8YD7 - chains L and A of the 10 polymer chains in the assembly; structure by X-ray diffraction, 3.32 A resolution.

# Chain L
Protein: FAS-associated death domain protein
Organism: Homo sapiens
UniProtKB: Q13158 (FADD_HUMAN); residues 1-208 here = UniProt positions 1-208
Sequence (216 residues; row label = number of the first residue in the row):
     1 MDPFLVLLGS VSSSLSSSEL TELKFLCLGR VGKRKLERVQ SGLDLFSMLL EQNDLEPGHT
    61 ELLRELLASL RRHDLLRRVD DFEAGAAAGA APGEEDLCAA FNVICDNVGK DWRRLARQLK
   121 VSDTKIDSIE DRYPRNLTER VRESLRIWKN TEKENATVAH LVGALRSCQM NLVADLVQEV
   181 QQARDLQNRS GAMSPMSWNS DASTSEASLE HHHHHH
Unresolved in the structure: 85-216
Construct notes: engineered mutation Gly9 (His in Q13158); expression tag (209-216)
Modified positions: Mse1, Mse48 (selenomethionine; parent Met); Mse170, Mse193, Mse196 (selenomethionine)
Swiss-Prot annotation at these positions:
  - modified residue: Ser194 (Phosphoserine)
  - glycosylation: Arg117 (Microbial infection: N-beta-linked (GlcNAc) arginine)
  - natural variant: Cys105 (C105W: In IEHDCM)
  - mutagenesis: Ser12 (S12R: Loss of interaction with CASP8), Phe25 (F25R: Loss of interaction with FAS. Loss of self-association. Abolishes induction of apoptosis), Lys33 (K33E: Loss of self-association), Arg38 (R38A: Loss of interaction with CASP8), Asp44 (D44R: Loss of interaction with CASP8. Abolishes induction of apoptosis. Decreased interaction with FAS), Glu51 (E51R: Loss of interaction with CASP8), Arg117 (R117A: Abolished GlcNAcylation by E.coli NleB1; R117E: Loss of interaction with FAS), Val121 (V121N: Loss of interaction with FAS), Asp123 (D123R: Strongly decreased interaction with FAS), Arg135 (R135E: Strongly decreased interaction with FAS), Arg142 (R142E: Decreased interaction with FAS), Leu172 (L172A/E: Loss of interaction with FAS; L172K: Strongly decreased interaction with FAS), 2 further mutagenesis entries in UniProt
What the authors report for this chain:
  - mutagenesis - F25R, K33E, E51R: abolished signaling in response to TNF/CHX
  - mutagenesis - R34A, E37K: decreased signaling in response to TNF/CHX
  - mutagenesis - E22A, Q40A, D74A: unchanged signaling in response to TNF/CHX
  - mutagenesis - F25R, F25Y, K33E, E37A, E51R, D74A: abolished signaling in response to HeLa cell lysate-based system

# Chain A
Protein: Caspase-8
Organism: Homo sapiens
Notes: EC 3.4.22.61
UniProtKB: Q14790 (CASP8_HUMAN); residues 1-185 here = UniProt positions 1-185
Sequence (185 residues; each row starts with the number of its first residue):
     1 MDFSRNLYDI GEQLDSEDLA SLKFLSLDYI PQRKQEPIKD ALMLFQRLQE KRMLEESNLS
    61 FLKELLFRIN RLDLLITYLN TRKEEMEREL QTPGRAQISA YRVMLYQISE EVSRSELRSF
   121 KGGLQEEISK CKLDDDMNLL DIFIEMEKRV ILGEGKLDIL KRVCAQINKS LLKIINDYEE
   181 FSKER
Unresolved in the structure: 183-185
Construct notes: engineered mutation Gly122 (Phe in Q14790), Gly123 (Leu in Q14790)
Modified positions: Mse1, Mse43, Mse53, Mse86, Mse104, Mse137, Mse146 (selenomethionine; parent Met)
Swiss-Prot annotation at these positions:
  - mutagenesis: Asp73 (D73A: Abolishes binding to FLASH. Induces NF-kappa-B activation)

# Interface between chain L and chain A
Contacting residue pairs (11; chain L residue first):
  Mse1(L) with Glu126(A), hydrogen bond (backbone-side chain)
  Asp2(L) with Arg162(A), salt bridge; Gln166(A)
  Leu5(L) with Gly122(A); Gly123(A)
  Val6(L) with Gln166(A)
  Gln40(L) with Arg118(A), hydrogen bond
  Leu43(L) with Gly122(A)
  Asp44(L) with Arg118(A), salt bridge
  Ser47(L) with Gln125(A)
  Glu51(L) with Lys130(A), salt bridge
Also at the interface, not in a pair above, chain L (11 interface residues in all): Arg38, Leu50
Also at the interface, not in a pair above, chain A (9 interface residues in all): Ser119

# Overview
11 residues of chain L and 9 residues of chain A are in contact; the contacts include 2 hydrogen bonds and 3
salt bridges. Polar contacts include Asp2(L)-Arg162(A), Asp44(L)-Arg118(A) and Glu51(L)-Lys130(A). From the
paper: F25R, F25Y and K33E of chain L, among others, abolish signaling in response to HeLa cell lysate-based
system; F25R, K33E and E51R of chain L abolish signaling in response to TNF/CHX; 10 substitutions were tested
in all.
Here chain L is FAS-associated death domain protein and chain A is Caspase-8, both from Homo sapiens. Entry
8YD7 (Structure of FADD/Caspase-8/cFLIP death effector domain assembly) was determined by X-ray diffraction
together with 8YBX and 8YD8 from the same study.
